PDB entry 3JUN | X-ray diffraction, 1.80 A resolution | chains A and B

[Chain A (and B)]
Name: Phenazine biosynthesis protein A/B
Source organism: Burkholderia sp
Notes: chain B of this document is another copy of the same molecule, construct and numbering; everything in this record applies to it too
UniProt: Q396C9 (Q396C9_BURS3); numbering as in UniProt (aligned over 1-165)
Sequence (185 residues; each row starts with the number of its first residue; numbers below 1 keep their minus sign (Met-19 is residue -19)):
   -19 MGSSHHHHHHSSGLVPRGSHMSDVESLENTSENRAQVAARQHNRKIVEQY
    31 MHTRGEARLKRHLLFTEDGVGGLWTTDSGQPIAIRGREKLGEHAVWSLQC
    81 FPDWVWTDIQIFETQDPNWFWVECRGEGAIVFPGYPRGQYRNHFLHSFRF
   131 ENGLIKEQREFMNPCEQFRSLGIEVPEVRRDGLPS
Unresolved in the structure: -19 to 11, 163-165 (chain B: -19 to 7, 161-165)
Differences from the reference sequence: expression tag (-19 to 0)
Residues lining bound ligands:
  - AJD (5-bromo-2-[(3R)-piperidin-3-ylamino]benzoic acid): Arg38, Arg41, Ile64, Leu70, His73, Ala74, Ser77, Phe81, Trp84, Trp86, Tyr120, Phe124, Glu140
  - AKD (5-bromo-2-[(3S)-piperidin-3-ylamino]benzoate): Gly52, Leu53, Ile64, Ser77, Cys80, Phe81, Phe112, Tyr120, Glu140, Gln147

[Chain A / chain B interface]
Pairs across the interface (85; chain A residue first):
  Arg24(A) with Gln95(B)
  Thr55(A) with Asn143(B)
  Thr56(A) with Asn143(B), hydrogen bond (backbone-side chain)
  Asp57(A) with Cys145(B); Arg149(B), hydrogen bond (backbone-side chain); Val155(B); Pro156(B); Glu157(B); Val158(B), hydrogen bond (side chain-backbone)
  Ser58(A) with Arg149(B)
  Gly59(A) with Glu146(B)
  Ile62(A) with Arg160(B)
  Gln90(A) with Trp99(B)
  Ile91(A) with Gln95(B), hydrogen bond (backbone-side chain)
  Phe92(A) with Thr94(B); Gln95(B); Trp99(B), hydrophobic; Trp101(B)
  Glu93(A) with Glu93(B); Thr94(B); Gln95(B), hydrogen bond (backbone-side chain)
  Thr94(A) with Phe92(B); Glu93(B)
  Gln95(A) with Arg24(B); Ile91(B), hydrogen bond (side chain-backbone); Phe92(B); Glu93(B), hydrogen bond (side chain-backbone)
  Trp99(A) with Gln90(B); Phe92(B), hydrophobic; Glu103(B)
  Trp101(A) with Phe92(B); Glu103(B); Leu125(B), hydrophobic
  Glu103(A) with Trp99(B); Trp101(B); Arg139(B), salt bridge
  Phe112(A) with Val158(B), hydrophobic
  Pro113(A) with Arg159(B)
  Gly114(A) with Arg159(B), hydrogen bond (backbone-side chain)
  Tyr115(A) with Glu157(B); Val158(B); Arg159(B), hydrogen bond (side chain-backbone)
  His123(A) with Phe141(B)
  Leu125(A) with Trp101(B), hydrophobic; Leu125(B), hydrophobic; Phe141(B), hydrophobic
  Arg139(A) with Glu103(B), salt bridge
  Phe141(A) with His123(B); Leu125(B), hydrophobic
  Asn143(A) with Thr55(B); Thr56(B), hydrogen bond (side chain-backbone); Pro144(B)
  Pro144(A) with Asn143(B)
  Cys145(A) with Asp57(B)
  Glu146(A) with Gly59(B)
  Gln147(A) with Arg160(B), hydrogen bond
  Phe148(A) with Cys145(B), hydrophobic; Pro156(B); Val158(B), hydrophobic
  Arg149(A) with Asp57(B), hydrogen bond (side chain-backbone); Ser58(B)
  Leu151(A) with Val158(B), hydrophobic
  Ile153(A) with Pro156(B), hydrophobic; Val158(B), hydrophobic
  Glu154(A) with Pro156(B)
  Val155(A) with Asp57(B)
  Pro156(A) with Asp57(B); Phe148(B), hydrophobic; Ile153(B), hydrophobic; Glu154(B); Pro156(B)
  Glu157(A) with Asp57(B); Tyr115(B)
  Val158(A) with Asp57(B), hydrogen bond (backbone-side chain); Phe112(B), hydrophobic; Tyr115(B); Phe148(B), hydrophobic; Leu151(B), hydrophobic; Ile153(B), hydrophobic
  Arg159(A) with Gly114(B), hydrogen bond (side chain-backbone); Tyr115(B), hydrogen bond (backbone-side chain)
  Arg160(A) with Asp57(B), salt bridge; Ile62(B); Gln147(B), hydrogen bond
  Gly162(A) with Trp76(B)
Other interface residues (no listed pair), chain A (43 interface residues in all): Leu53, Met142
Other interface residues (no listed pair), chain B (42 interface residues in all): Leu53, Met142

[In short]
43 residues of chain A face 42 of chain B across their interface, with 16 hydrogen bonds and 3 salt bridges.
Polar contacts include Glu103(A)-Arg139(B), Arg160(A)-Asp57(B) and Thr56(A)-Asn143(B). Bound to chain A:
compound AJD and compound AKD.
Both chains are Phenazine biosynthesis protein A/B (Burkholderia sp). Entry 3JUN (Crystal Structure of PhzA/B
from Burkholderia cepacia R18194 in simultaneous complex with racemic 5-bromo-2-(piperidin-3-ylamino)benzoic
acid) was determined by X-ray diffraction (same publication as 3JUM, 3JUO, 3JUP and 3JUQ).
